PDB entry 5J0W | X-ray diffraction, 2.40 A resolution | chains A and T of the 4 polymer chains in the assembly

Chain A:
Molecule: DNA polymerase beta
Organism: Homo sapiens
Notes: EC 2.7.7.7, 4.2.99.-
Reference sequence: P06746 (DPOLB_HUMAN); residues 1-335 here = UniProt positions 1-335
Sequence (335 residues; each row starts with the number of its first residue):
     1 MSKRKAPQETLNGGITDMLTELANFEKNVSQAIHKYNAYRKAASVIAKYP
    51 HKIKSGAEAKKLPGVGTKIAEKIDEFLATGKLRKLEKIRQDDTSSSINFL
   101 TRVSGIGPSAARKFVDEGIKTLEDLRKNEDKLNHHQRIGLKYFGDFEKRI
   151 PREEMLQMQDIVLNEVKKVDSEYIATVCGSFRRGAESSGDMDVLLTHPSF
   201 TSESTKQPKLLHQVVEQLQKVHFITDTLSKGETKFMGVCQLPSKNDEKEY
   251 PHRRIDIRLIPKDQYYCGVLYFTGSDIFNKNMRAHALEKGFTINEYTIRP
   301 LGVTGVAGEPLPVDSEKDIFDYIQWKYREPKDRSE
Disordered / not traced: 1-6
Metal / ion sites: Na+ site 1: Lys60, Leu62, Val65 (shared with 1 residue of chain D); Na+ site 2: Thr101, Val103, Ile106 (shared with 1 residue of chain P)
Swiss-Prot annotation at these positions:
  - region: Arg183 to Asp192 (DNA-binding)
  - active site: Lys72 (Nucleophile)
  - binding site (K(+)): Lys60, Leu62, Val65, Thr101, Val103, Ile106
  - binding site (Na(+)): Lys60, Leu62, Val65, Thr101, Val103, Ile106
  - binding site (dATP): Arg149, Ser180, Arg183, Gly189, Asp190
  - binding site (dCTP): Arg149, Ser180, Arg183, Gly189, Asp190
  - binding site (dGTP): Arg149, Ser180, Arg183, Gly189, Asp190, Asp192
  - binding site (dTTP): Arg149, Ser180, Arg183, Gly189, Asp190
  - binding site (Mg(2+)): Asp190, Asp192, Asp256
  - modified residue: Lys72 (N6-acetyllysine), Arg83 (Omega-N-methylarginine), Arg152 (Omega-N-methylarginine)
  - cross-link (Glycyl lysine isopeptide (Lys-Gly)): Lys41 (interchain with G-Cter in ubiquitin), Lys61 (interchain with G-Cter in ubiquitin), Lys81 (interchain with G-Cter in ubiquitin)
  - natural variant: Leu22 (L22P: Found in a gastric cancer sample; uncertain significance), Tyr39 (Y39C: Found in a gastric cancer sample; uncertain significance), Gly118 (G118V: Decreased DNA-directed DNA polymerase activity), Arg137 (R137Q: Decreased function in base-excision repair), Arg149 (R149I: Decreased DNA-directed DNA polymerase activity), Asp160 (D160N: Found in a gastric cancer sample; uncertain significance), Cys239 (C239R: Found in a gastric cancer sample; uncertain significance), Lys289 (K289M: Found in a colon cancer sample; uncertain significance), Asn294 (N294D: Found in a gastric cancer sample; uncertain significance), Glu295 (E295K: Found in a gastric cancer sample; uncertain significance)
  - mutagenesis: Phe25 (F25W: No effect on 5'-dRP lyase activity. Decreased ssDNA binding), His34 (H34G: Decreased 5'-dRP lyase activity. Decreased ssDNA binding), Lys35 (K35A: Decreased 5'-dRP lyase activity. Decreased ssDNA binding. Loss of 5'-dRP lyase activity; when associated with A-68 and A-72. Decreased ssDNA binding; when associated with A-68 and A-72 ...), Tyr39 (Y39F: No effect on 5'-dRP lyase activity; Y39Q: Abolishes DNA polymerase and 5'-dRP lyase activity), Lys41 (K41R: Abolishes ubiquitination; when associated with R-61 and R-81), Lys60 (K60A: Decreased 5'-dRP lyase activity. Decreased ssDNA binding), Lys61 (K61R: Abolishes ubiquitination; when associated with R-41 and R-81), Lys68 (K68A: No effect on 5'-dRP lyase activity. Decreased ssDNA binding. Loss of 5'-dRP lyase activity; when associated with A-35 and A-72. Decreased ssDNA binding; when associated with A-35 and A-72 ...), Glu71 (E71Q: No effect on 5'-dRP lyase activity. No effect on structure shown by circular dichroism. No effect on ssDNA binding), Lys72 (K72A: Severely reduced 5'-dRP lyase activity. Does not affect ssDNA binding. Loss of 5'-dRP lyase activity; when associated with A-35 and A-68. Decreased ssDNA binding ...), Glu75 (E75A: Slightly decreased 5'-dRP lyase activity. Decreased ssDNA binding. No effect on structure shown by circular dichroism), Lys81 (K81R: Abolishes ubiquitination; when associated with R-41 and R-61), 5 further mutagenesis entries in UniProt

Chain T:
Molecule: Template Strand
Sequence (16 nucleotides; numbered 1 to 16; the number before each row is that of its first residue):
     1 CCGACATCGCATCAGC

Interface between chain A and chain T:
Pairs across the interface - 17 pairs, chain A then chain T:
  His34(A) with DC5(T), stacking on the base
  Asn133(A) with DT12(T), phosphate contact
  His134(A) with DT12(T), phosphate contact
  Leu228(A) with DA11(T), sugar contact
  Ser229(A) with DC10(T), phosphate contact; DA11(T), phosphate contact
  Lys230(A) with DC10(T), hydrogen bond to the phosphate; DA11(T), hydrogen bond to the phosphate
  Gly231(A) with DC10(T), phosphate contact
  Glu232(A) with DC10(T), hydrogen bond to the phosphate
  Thr233(A) with DG9(T), hydrogen bond to the phosphate; DC10(T), hydrogen bond to the phosphate
  Lys234(A) with DG9(T), phosphate contact; DC10(T), hydrogen bond to the phosphate
  Tyr271(A) with DA6(T), base contact
  Tyr296(A) with DC8(T), sugar contact; DG9(T), phosphate contact
Other interface residues (no listed pair), chain A (13 interface residues in all): Glu295
Other interface residues (no listed pair), chain T (8 interface residues in all): DT7

Overview:
13 residues of chain A face 8 of chain T across their interface; the contacts include 6 hydrogen bonds and 1
aromatic stacking contact. Polar pairs include Lys230(A)-DC10(T), Lys230(A)-DA11(T) and Glu232(A)-DC10(T).
Here chain A is DNA polymerase beta (Homo sapiens) and chain T is Template Strand. Entry 5J0W (Binary complex
crystal structure of DNA polymerase Beta with T:C mismatch at the primer terminus) was determined by X-ray
diffraction, deposited together with 5J0O, 5J0P, 5J0Q, 5J0R, 5J0S, 5J0T and 16 further entries.
